Entry 3CCU (X-ray diffraction, 2.80 A resolution); this record covers chains R and 0 of the 31 polymer chains in the assembly.

# Chain R
Molecule: 50S ribosomal protein L22P
From: Haloarcula marismortui
UniProtKB: P10970 (RL22_HALMA); residues 0-154 here correspond to UniProt positions 1-155 (UniProt number = residue number + 1)
Chain sequence (155 residues; numbered 0 to 154; the number before each row is that of its first residue; numbering starts at 0):
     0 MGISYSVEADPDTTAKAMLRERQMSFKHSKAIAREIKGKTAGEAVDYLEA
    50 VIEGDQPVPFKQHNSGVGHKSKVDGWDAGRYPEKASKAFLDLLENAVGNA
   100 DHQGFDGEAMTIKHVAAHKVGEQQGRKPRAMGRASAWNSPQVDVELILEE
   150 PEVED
Unresolved in the structure: 0, 151-154
Bound ions: Sr2+ near Gln61 (its only coordinating residue here); Mg2+: Gly65 (shared with C2048(0), A2089(0) of chain 0); Na+ site 1: Ser70, Val72; Na+ site 2: Val72, Trp75 (shared with U2659(0), G2660(0) of chain 0)

# Chain 0
Molecule: 23S ribosomal RNA
From: Haloarcula marismortui
Notes: engineered mutation(s): G2099A, G2482C
Sequence (2923 nucleotides; numbered 1 to 2923; the number before each row is that of its first residue):
     1 GUUGGCUACUAUGCCAGCUGGUGGAUUGCUCGGCUCAGGCGCUGAUGAAG
    51 GACGUGCCAAGCUGCGAUAAGCUGUGGGGAGCCGCACGGAGGCGAAGAAC
   101 CACAGAUUUCCGAAUGAGAAUCUCUCUAACAAUUGCUUCGCGCAAUGAGG
   151 AACCCCGAGAACUGAAACAUCUCAGUAUCGGGAGGAACAGAAAACGCAAC
   201 GUGAUGUCGUUAGUAACCGCGAGUGAACGCGAUACAGCCCAAACCGAAGC
   251 CCUCACGGGCAAUGUGGUGUCAGGGCUACCUCUCAUCAGCCGACCGUCUU
   301 CACGAAGUCUCUUGGAAUAGAGCGUGAUACAGGGUGACAACCCCGUACUG
   351 AAGACCAGUACGCUGUGCGGUAGUGCCAGAGUAGCGGGGGUUGGAUAUCC
   401 CUCGCGAAUAACGCAGGCAUCGACUGCGAAGGCUAAACACAACCUGAGAC
   451 CGAUAGUGAACAAGUAGUGUGAACGAACGCUGCAAAGUACCCUCAGAAGG
   501 GAGGCGAAAUAGAGCAUGAAAUCAGUUGGCGAUCGAGCGACAGGGCAUAC
   551 AAGGUCCCUUGACGAAUGACCGAGACGCGAGUCUCCAGUAAGACUCACGG
   601 GAAGCCGAUGUUCUGUCGUACGUUUUGAAAAACGAGCCAGGGAGUGUGUC
   651 UGUAUGGCAAGUCUAACCGGAGUAUCCGGGGAGGCACAGGGAAACCGACA
   701 UGGCCGCAGGGCUUUGCCCGAGGGCCGCCGUCUUCAAGGGCGGGGAGCCA
   751 UGUGGACACGACCCGAAUCCGGACGAUCUACGCAUGGACAAGAUGAAGCG
   801 UGCCGAAAGGCACGUGGAAGUCUGUUAGAGUUGGUGUCCUACAAUACCCU
   851 CUCGUGAUCUAUGUGUAGGGGUGAAAGGCCCAUCGAGUCCGGCAACAGCU
   901 GGUUCCAAUCGAAACAUGUCGAAGCAUGACCUCCGCCGAGGUAGUCUGUG
   951 AGGUAGAGCGACCGAUUGGUGUGUCCGCCUCCGAGAGGAGUCGGCACACC
  1001 UGUCAAACUCCAAACUUACAGACGCUGUUUGACGCGGGGAUUCCGGUGCG
  1051 CGGGGUAAGCCUGUGUACCAGGAGGGGAACAACCCAGAGAUAGGUUAAGG
  1101 UCCCCAAGUGUGGAUUAAGUGUAAUCCUCUGAAGGUGGUCUCGAGCCCUA
  1151 GACAGCCGGGAGGUGAGCUUAGAAGCAGCUACCCUCUAAGAAAAGCGUAA
  1201 CAGCUUACCGGCCGAGGUUUGAGGCGCCCAAAAUGAUCGGGACUCAAAUC
  1251 CACCACCGAGACCUGUCCGUACCACUCAUACUGGUAAUCGAGUAGAUUGG
  1301 CGCUCUAAUUGGAUGGAAGCAGGGGCGAGAGCUCCUGUGGACCGAUUAGU
  1351 GACGAAAAUCCUGGCCAUAGUAGCAGCGAUAGUCGGGUGAGAACCCCGAC
  1401 GGCCUAAUGGAUAAGGGUUCCUCAGCACUGCUGAUCAGCUGAGGGUUAGC
  1451 CGGUCCUAAGUCUCACCGCAACUCGACUGAGACGAAAUGGGAAACAGGUU
  1501 AAUAUUCCUGUGCCAUCAUGCAGUGAAAGUUGACGCCCUGGGGUCGAUCA
  1551 CGCCGGGCAUUCGCCCGGUCGAACCGUCCAACUCCGUGGAAGCCGUAAUG
  1601 GCAGGAAGCGGACGAACGGCGGCAUAGGGAAACGUGAUUCAACCUGGGGC
  1651 CCAUGAAAAGACGAGCAUGAUGUCCGUACCGAGAACCGACACAGGUGUCC
  1701 AUGGCGGCGAAAGCCAAGGCCUGUCGGGAGCAACCAACGUUAGGGAAUUC
  1751 GGCAAGUUAGUCCCGUACCUUCGGAAGAAGGGAUGCCUGCUCCGGAACGG
  1801 AGCAGGUCGCAGUGACUCGGAAGCUCGGACUGUCUAGUAACAACAUAGGU
  1851 GACCGCAAAUCCGCAAGGACUCGUACGGUCACUGAAUCCUGCCCAGUGCA
  1901 GGUAUCUGAACACCUCGUACAAGAGGACGAAGGACCUGUCAACGGCGGGG
  1951 GUAACUAUGACCCUCUUAAGGUAGCGUAGUACCUUGCCGCAUCAGUAGCG
  2001 GCUUGCAUGAAUGGAUUAACCAGAGCUUCACUGUCCCAACGUUGGGCCCG
  2051 GUGAACUGUACAUUCCAGUGCGGAGUCUGGAGACACCCAGGGGGAAGCAA
  2101 AGACCCUAUGGAGCUUUACUGCAGGCUGUCGCUGAGACGUGGUCGCCGAU
  2151 GUGCAGCAUAGGUAGGAGUCGUUACAGAGGUACCCGCGCUAGCGGGCCAC
  2201 CCAGACAACAGUGAAAUACUACCCGUCGGUGACUGCGACUCUCACUCCGG
  2251 GAGGAGGACACCGAUAGCCGGGCAGUUUGACUGGGGCGGUACGCGCUCGA
  2301 AAAGAUAUCGAGCGCGCCCUAUGGUCAUCUCAGCCGGGACAGAGACCCGG
  2351 CGAAGAGUGCAAGAGCAAAAGAUGACUUGACAGUGUUCUUCCCAACGAGG
  2401 AACGCUGACGCGAAAGCGUGGUCUAGCGAACCAAUUAGCCUGCUUGAUGC
  2451 GGGCAAUUGAUGACAGAAAAGCUACCCUAGGCAUAACAGAGUCGUCACUC
  2501 GCAAGAGCACAUAUCGACCGAGUGGCUUGCUACCUCGAUGUCGGUUCCCU
  2551 CCAUCCUGCCCGUGCAGAAGCGGGCAAGGGUGAGGUUGUUCGCCUAUUAA
  2601 AGGAGGUCGUGAGCUGGGUUUAGACCGUCGUGAGACAGGUCGGCUGCUAU
  2651 CUACUGGGUGUGUAAUGGUGUCUGACAAGAACGACCGUAUAGUACGAGAG
  2701 GAACUACGGUUGGUGGCCACUGGUGUACCGGUUGUUCGAGAGAGCACGUG
  2751 CCGGGUAGCCACGCCACACGGGGUAAGAGCUGAACGCAUCUAAGCUCGAA
  2801 ACCCACUUGGAAAAGAGACACCGCCGAGGUCCCGCGUACAAGACGCGGUC
  2851 GAUAGACUCGGGGUGUGCGCGUCGAGGUAACGAGACGUUAAGCCCACGAG
  2901 CACUAACAGACCAAAGCCAUCAU
Unresolved in the structure: 1-9, 126-127, 715, 971-998, 1560, 1952-1963, 2137-2236, 2339-2343, 2665-2666, 2915-2923
Modified / non-standard residues: 1MA (6-hydro-1-methyladenosine-5'-monophosphate) at position 628, OMU (o2'-methyluridine 5'-monophosphate) at position 2587, OMG (o2'-methylguanosine-5'-monophosphate) at position 2588, UR3 (3-methyluridine-5'-monophoshate) at position 2619, PSU (pseudouridine-5'-monophosphate) at position 2621
Bound ions: Na+ site 1 near U12 (its only coordinating residue here); Mg2+ site 1 near G28 (its only coordinating residue here); Na+ site 2: C40, G41, C443; Na+ site 3 near G56 (its only coordinating residue here); Na+ site 4: G66, U108; Sr2+ site 1: C85, A86, C87 (shared with 1 residue of chain T); Mg2+ site 2 near U115 (its only coordinating residue here); Na+ site 5: C130, U146; Na+ site 6: C141, G142; Sr2+ site 2: G147, A183 (shared with 1 residue of chain M); Mg2+ site 3: C162, U2276; K+ site 1: C162, U163, U172; 57 more Na+ sites not listed; 70 more Mg2+ sites not listed; 62 more Sr2+ sites not listed; 1 more K+ sites not listed

# Interface between chain R and chain 0
Contacting residue pairs (134; chain R residue first):
  Gly1(R) - G21(0)  sugar contact
  Gly1(R) - U22(0)  hydrogen bond to the phosphate
  Ile2(R) - G20(0)  sugar contact
  Ile2(R) - G21(0)  phosphate contact
  Ser3(R) - G20(0)  hydrogen bond to the sugar
  Ser3(R) - G21(0)  hydrogen bond to the phosphate
  Ser3(R) - U510(0)  base contact
  Tyr4(R) - G500(0)  phosphate contact
  Tyr4(R) - G501(0)  hydrogen bond to the phosphate
  Ser5(R) - U19(0)  hydrogen bond to the sugar
  Ser5(R) - G20(0)  sugar contact
  Lys15(R) - G501(0)  sugar contact
  Ala16(R) - G500(0)  sugar contact
  Met17(R) - G500(0)  hydrogen bond to the sugar
  Met17(R) - G501(0)  phosphate contact
  Arg19(R) - G499(0)  phosphate contact
  Arg19(R) - G500(0)  salt bridge to the phosphate
  Gln22(R) - C1428(0)  hydrogen bond to the phosphate
  Ser24(R) - G1370(0)  hydrogen bond to the base
  Phe25(R) - C523(0)  sugar contact
  Phe25(R) - A524(0)  sugar contact
  Lys26(R) - A1369(0)  hydrogen bond to the sugar
  Lys26(R) - G1370(0)  salt bridge to the phosphate
  His27(R) - G1370(0)  base contact
  His27(R) - G2051(0)  phosphate contact
  Lys29(R) - C523(0)  hydrogen bond to the phosphate
  Lys29(R) - A524(0)  salt bridge to the phosphate
  Arg33(R) - G525(0)  salt bridge to the phosphate
  Lys36(R) - G525(0)  hydrogen bond to the phosphate
  Lys36(R) - U526(0)  salt bridge to the phosphate
  Lys60(R) - A11(0)  hydrogen bond to the phosphate
  Lys60(R) - U12(0)  salt bridge to the phosphate
  Gln61(R) - G13(0)  phosphate contact
  Gln61(R) - A524(0)  phosphate contact
  His62(R) - G1370(0)  salt bridge to the phosphate
  Asn63(R) - G1370(0)  phosphate contact
  Asn63(R) - C2087(0)  phosphate contact
  Asn63(R) - C2088(0)  phosphate contact
  Ser64(R) - A1369(0)  hydrogen bond to the phosphate
  Ser64(R) - G1370(0)  hydrogen bond to the phosphate
  Ser64(R) - C2088(0)  phosphate contact
  Gly65(R) - C2048(0)  phosphate contact
  Gly65(R) - C2088(0)  hydrogen bond to the phosphate
  Gly65(R) - A2089(0)  phosphate contact
  Val66(R) - C2088(0)  sugar contact
  Gly67(R) - A2841(0)  sugar contact
  His68(R) - C2087(0)  hydrogen bond to the sugar
  His68(R) - G2657(0)  base contact
  His68(R) - G2658(0)  hydrogen bond to the sugar
  His68(R) - A2841(0)  hydrogen bond to the sugar
  His68(R) - G2842(0)  sugar contact
  Lys69(R) - C2048(0)  hydrogen bond to the phosphate
  Lys69(R) - C2049(0)  salt bridge to the phosphate
  Ser70(R) - G2842(0)  phosphate contact
  Ser70(R) - A2843(0)  phosphate contact
  Lys71(R) - C2831(0)  phosphate contact
  Lys71(R) - C2832(0)  salt bridge to the phosphate
  Val72(R) - G2660(0)  phosphate contact
  Asp73(R) - G2660(0)  phosphate contact
  Gly74(R) - A11(0)  sugar contact
  Gly74(R) - G2660(0)  hydrogen bond to the phosphate
  Trp75(R) - A11(0)  sugar contact
  Trp75(R) - U12(0)  sugar contact
  Trp75(R) - C2086(0)  sugar contact
  Trp75(R) - U2659(0)  hydrogen bond to the sugar
  Trp75(R) - G2660(0)  phosphate contact
  Asp76(R) - C2087(0)  sugar contact
  Asp76(R) - G2658(0)  hydrogen bond to the base
  Asp76(R) - U2659(0)  hydrogen bond to the sugar
  Gly78(R) - C2049(0)  phosphate contact
  Arg79(R) - G1370(0)  sugar contact
  Arg79(R) - U1371(0)  salt bridge to the phosphate
  Arg79(R) - C2049(0)  salt bridge to the phosphate
  Arg79(R) - G2050(0)  salt bridge to the phosphate
  Tyr80(R) - C2049(0)  phosphate contact
  Tyr80(R) - G2050(0)  hydrogen bond to the phosphate
  Pro81(R) - G2050(0)  phosphate contact
  Pro81(R) - G2051(0)  phosphate contact
  Glu82(R) - G2050(0)  hydrogen bond to the sugar
  Glu82(R) - G2051(0)  hydrogen bond to the phosphate
  Lys83(R) - G2051(0)  hydrogen bond to the phosphate
  Lys83(R) - U2052(0)  salt bridge to the phosphate
  Glu93(R) - C494(0)  sugar contact
  Asn94(R) - G499(0)  hydrogen bond to the base
  Asn94(R) - G500(0)  hydrogen bond to the sugar
  Asn98(R) - G500(0)  base contact
  Asn98(R) - G501(0)  sugar contact
  His101(R) - C492(0)  hydrogen bond to the sugar
  Gln102(R) - G501(0)  sugar contact
  His113(R) - G525(0)  hydrogen bond to the sugar
  Ala115(R) - A524(0)  sugar contact
  Ala115(R) - G525(0)  sugar contact
  Ala116(R) - A524(0)  hydrogen bond to the sugar
  His117(R) - G20(0)  base contact
  His117(R) - A524(0)  hydrogen bond to the base
  Val119(R) - U22(0)  sugar contact
  Gln122(R) - A1427(0)  phosphate contact
  Gln122(R) - C1428(0)  hydrogen bond to the phosphate
  Lys126(R) - C1431(0)  hydrogen bond to the base
  Pro127(R) - A1689(0)  base contact
  Pro127(R) - C1690(0)  base contact
  Arg128(R) - U840(0)  hydrogen bond to the sugar
  Arg128(R) - A841(0)  salt bridge to the phosphate
  Arg128(R) - A843(0)  phosphate contact
  Arg128(R) - A1689(0)  hydrogen bond to the base
  Arg128(R) - C1690(0)  base contact
  Arg128(R) - A2054(0)  hydrogen bond to the base
  Arg128(R) - A2055(0)  sugar contact
  Arg128(R) - U2648(0)  base contact
  Ala129(R) - U840(0)  phosphate contact
  Ala129(R) - A841(0)  hydrogen bond to the phosphate
  Ala129(R) - A843(0)  phosphate contact
  Ala129(R) - A844(0)  phosphate contact
  Met130(R) - A841(0)  base contact
  Met130(R) - A844(0)  hydrogen bond to the phosphate
  Gly131(R) - A844(0)  base contact
  Gly131(R) - A1689(0)  base contact
  Arg132(R) - U840(0)  hydrogen bond to the sugar
  Arg132(R) - A1689(0)  hydrogen bond to the base
  Arg132(R) - A2055(0)  hydrogen bond to the sugar
  Ala133(R) - A1689(0)  base contact
  Ser134(R) - A2054(0)  hydrogen bond to the sugar
  Ser134(R) - A2055(0)  sugar contact
  Ala135(R) - A2054(0)  hydrogen bond to the sugar
  Ala135(R) - A2055(0)  phosphate contact
  Trp136(R) - A1372(0)  base contact
  Trp136(R) - G1373(0)  base contact
  Trp136(R) - U2052(0)  sugar contact
  Trp136(R) - G2053(0)  sugar contact
  Trp136(R) - A2054(0)  sugar contact
  Asn137(R) - G2053(0)  hydrogen bond to the phosphate
  Asn137(R) - A2054(0)  hydrogen bond to the phosphate
  Ser138(R) - G2053(0)  hydrogen bond to the phosphate
  Pro139(R) - G1370(0)  base contact
Also at the interface, not in a pair above, chain R (69 interface residues in all): Val6, Met23, Ala84, Lys118
Also at the interface, not in a pair above, chain 0 (59 interface residues in all): C491, U493, A502, U1368, U1429, C2056

# In short
69 residues of chain R and 59 residues of chain 0 are in contact, with 48 hydrogen bonds and 14 salt bridges.
Polar contacts include Ser24(R)-G1370(0), Asp76(R)-G2658(0) and Asn94(R)-G499(0). G147(0) and A183(0) form the
Sr2+ site 2.
Chain R is 50S ribosomal protein L22P and chain 0 is 23S ribosomal RNA, both from Haloarcula marismortui; the
structure, Structure of Anisomycin resistant 50S Ribosomal Subunit: 23S rRNA mutation G2482C, was determined
by X-ray diffraction together with 3CC2, 3CC4, 3CC7, 3CCE, 3CCJ, 3CCL and 6 further entries from the same
study.
